3DLG - chains A and B; structure by X-ray diffraction, 2.20 A resolution.

# Chain A
Molecule: Reverse transcriptase/ribonuclease H
Organism: HIV-1 M:B_HXB2R
Notes: EC 2.7.7.49, 2.7.7.7, 3.1.26.4; fragment: gag-pol polyprotein p66 subunit
UniProtKB: P04585 (POL_HV1H2); residues 1-560 here correspond to UniProt positions 588-1147 (UniProt number = residue number + 587)
Amino-acid sequence (560 residues; numbered 1 to 560; the number before each row is that of its first residue):
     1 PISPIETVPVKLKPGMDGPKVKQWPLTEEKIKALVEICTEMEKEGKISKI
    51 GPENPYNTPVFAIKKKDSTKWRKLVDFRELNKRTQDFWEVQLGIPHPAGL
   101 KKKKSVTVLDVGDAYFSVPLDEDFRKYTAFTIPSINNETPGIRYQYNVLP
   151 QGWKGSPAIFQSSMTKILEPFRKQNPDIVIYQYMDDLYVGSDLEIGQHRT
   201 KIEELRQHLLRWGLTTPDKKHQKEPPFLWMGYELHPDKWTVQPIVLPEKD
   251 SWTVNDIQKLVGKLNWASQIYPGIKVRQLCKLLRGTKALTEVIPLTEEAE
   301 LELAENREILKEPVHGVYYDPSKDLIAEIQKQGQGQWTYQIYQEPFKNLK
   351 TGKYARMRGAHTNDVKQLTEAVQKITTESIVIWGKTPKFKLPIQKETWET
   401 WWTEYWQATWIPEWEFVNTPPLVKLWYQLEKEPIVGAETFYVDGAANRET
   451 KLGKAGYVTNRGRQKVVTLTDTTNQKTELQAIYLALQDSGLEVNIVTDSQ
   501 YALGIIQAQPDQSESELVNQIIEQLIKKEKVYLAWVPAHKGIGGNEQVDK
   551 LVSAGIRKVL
Unresolved in the structure: 65-69, 136-137, 540-560
Modified / non-standard residues: Cys280 (3-sulfinoalanine; CSD)
Residues lining bound ligands: GWE (N-{4-[amino(dihydroxy)-lambda~4~-sulfanyl]-2-methylphenyl}-2-(4-chloro-2-{[3-fluoro-5-(trifluoromethyl)phenyl]carbonyl}phenoxy)acetamide): Pro95, Leu100, Lys101, Lys102, Lys103, Lys104, Ser105, Val106, Val179, Tyr181, Tyr183, Tyr188, Val189, Gly190, Pro225, Phe227, Trp229, Leu234, His235, Pro236, Tyr318

# Chain B
Molecule: P51 RT
Organism: HIV-1 M:B_HXB2R
Notes: fragment: gag-pol polyprotein p51 subunit
UniProtKB: P04585 (POL_HV1H2); residues 1-440 here correspond to UniProt positions 588-1027 (UniProt number = residue number + 587)
Amino-acid sequence (440 residues; each row starts with the number of its first residue):
     1 PISPIETVPVKLKPGMDGPKVKQWPLTEEKIKALVEICTEMEKEGKISKI
    51 GPENPYNTPVFAIKKKDSTKWRKLVDFRELNKRTQDFWEVQLGIPHPAGL
   101 KKKKSVTVLDVGDAYFSVPLDEDFRKYTAFTIPSINNETPGIRYQYNVLP
   151 QGWKGSPAIFQSSMTKILEPFRKQNPDIVIYQYMDDLYVGSDLEIGQHRT
   201 KIEELRQHLLRWGLTTPDKKHQKEPPFLWMGYELHPDKWTVQPIVLPEKD
   251 SWTVNDIQKLVGKLNWASQIYPGIKVRQLCKLLRGTKALTEVIPLTEEAE
   301 LELAENREILKEPVHGVYYDPSKDLIAEIQKQGQGQWTYQIYQEPFKNLK
   351 TGKYARMRGAHTNDVKQLTEAVQKITTESIVIWGKTPKFKLPIQKETWET
   401 WWTEYWQATWIPEWEFVNTPPLVKLWYQLEKEPIVGAETF
Unresolved in the structure: 1-6, 65-68, 88-94, 213-232, 438-440

# How chain A and chain B interact
Pairs across the interface (109):
  Val8(A) - Glu53(B)
  Pro9(A) - Glu53(B)
  Gln85(A) - Glu53(B)  hydrogen bond (side chain-backbone)
  Asp86(A) - Pro55(B)
  Phe87(A) - Pro52(B)
  Trp88(A) - Pro52(B)  hydrogen bond (backbone-backbone)
  Trp88(A) - Asn54(B)
  Trp88(A) - Pro55(B)
  Trp88(A) - Tyr56(B)
  Trp88(A) - Asn57(B)
  Trp88(A) - Thr131(B)
  Trp88(A) - Arg143(B)
  Gln91(A) - Asn137(B)  hydrogen bond (side chain-backbone)
  Gln91(A) - Glu138(B)
  Gln91(A) - Thr139(B)  hydrogen bond (side chain-backbone)
  Gln91(A) - Pro140(B)
  Gly93(A) - Asn137(B)  hydrogen bond (backbone-side chain)
  Pro95(A) - Asn136(B)
  Pro95(A) - Asn137(B)
  His96(A) - Asn136(B)  hydrogen bond (backbone-side chain)
  Gly99(A) - Asn136(B)
  Gly99(A) - Glu138(B)
  Leu100(A) - Asn136(B)
  Lys101(A) - Glu28(B)  salt bridge
  Ala158(A) - Pro52(B)  hydrophobic
  Gln161(A) - Pro140(B)
  Ser162(A) - Pro52(B)
  Thr165(A) - Pro140(B)
  Glu169(A) - Lys49(B)  salt bridge
  Arg172(A) - Thr139(B)
  Ile180(A) - Thr139(B)
  Tyr181(A) - Glu138(B)
  Gln182(A) - Glu138(B)  hydrogen bond (backbone-backbone)
  Gln182(A) - Pro140(B)
  Lys366(A) - Gln394(B)
  Glu370(A) - Gln394(B)  hydrogen bond
  Gln373(A) - Glu396(B)
  Gln373(A) - Thr400(B)
  Thr376(A) - Thr400(B)
  Thr376(A) - Trp401(B)
  Thr377(A) - Thr400(B)
  Ile380(A) - Leu26(B)
  Ile380(A) - Thr27(B)
  Val381(A) - Pro25(B)  hydrophobic
  Val381(A) - Ile135(B)
  Val381(A) - Asn136(B)  hydrogen bond (backbone-backbone)
  Val381(A) - Asn137(B)
  Ile382(A) - Ile135(B)
  Ile382(A) - Asn136(B)
  Trp383(A) - Ile135(B)
  Gly384(A) - Thr27(B)
  Gly384(A) - Glu28(B)  hydrogen bond (backbone-backbone)
  Lys385(A) - Glu28(B)
  Glu399(A) - His361(B)  salt bridge
  Trp402(A) - Lys331(B)  hydrogen bond (backbone-side chain)
  Trp402(A) - His361(B)
  Trp402(A) - Thr362(B)
  Trp402(A) - Asp364(B)
  Thr403(A) - Gly333(B)
  Thr403(A) - Gln334(B)  hydrogen bond (backbone-backbone)
  Glu404(A) - Gln334(B)
  Tyr405(A) - Lys331(B)  hydrogen bond (backbone-side chain)
  Trp406(A) - Lys331(B)
  Trp406(A) - Val417(B)
  Trp406(A) - Asn418(B)
  Trp406(A) - Thr419(B)
  Gln407(A) - Lys331(B)  hydrogen bond (backbone-side chain)
  Gln407(A) - Asp364(B)
  Gln407(A) - Pro392(B)
  Gln407(A) - Ile393(B)
  Gln407(A) - Gln394(B)
  Ala408(A) - Asp364(B)
  Ala408(A) - Pro392(B)  hydrogen bond (backbone-backbone)
  Ala408(A) - Ile393(B)
  Thr409(A) - Asp364(B)  hydrogen bond (backbone-side chain)
  Trp410(A) - Thr362(B)  hydrogen bond (side chain-backbone)
  Trp410(A) - Asn363(B)
  Trp410(A) - Val365(B)  hydrophobic
  Trp410(A) - Trp401(B)
  Trp410(A) - Tyr405(B)
  Pro412(A) - Trp401(B)  hydrophobic
  Glu432(A) - Lys259(B)  salt bridge
  Pro433(A) - Asn255(B)
  Pro433(A) - Leu289(B)  hydrophobic
  Pro433(A) - Thr290(B)
  Val435(A) - Thr290(B)
  Thr439(A) - Lys287(B)
  Thr439(A) - Ala288(B)
  Thr439(A) - Leu289(B)  hydrogen bond (side chain-backbone)
  Tyr441(A) - Val254(B)
  Tyr441(A) - Thr286(B)
  Tyr441(A) - Lys287(B)  hydrogen bond (side chain-backbone)
  Thr459(A) - Thr286(B)
  Asn460(A) - Thr286(B)
  Asn460(A) - Ala288(B)
  Asn494(A) - Leu289(B)
  Val496(A) - Gln258(B)
  Val496(A) - Leu289(B)  hydrophobic
  Leu503(A) - Pro421(B)  hydrophobic
  Gln507(A) - Thr419(B)  hydrogen bond (side chain-backbone)
  Gln507(A) - Pro421(B)
  Tyr532(A) - Asn255(B)  hydrogen bond
  Tyr532(A) - Lys259(B)
  Tyr532(A) - Leu289(B)  hydrophobic
  Ala534(A) - Gln258(B)
  Trp535(A) - Leu422(B)  hydrophobic
  Val536(A) - Gln258(B)
  Pro537(A) - Gly262(B)
  Pro537(A) - Asn265(B)
Other interface residues (no listed pair), chain A (64 interface residues in all): Ile94, Ile159, Ile434, Val458
Other interface residues (no listed pair), chain B (58 interface residues in all): Lys20, Val21, Val261, Gly285, Trp337, Leu368, Thr397, Pro420

# Summary
Chain A and chain B form an interface of 64 and 58 residues respectively, with 21 hydrogen bonds and 4 salt
bridges. Polar contacts include Lys101(A)-Glu28(B), Glu169(A)-Lys49(B) and Glu399(A)-His361(B). Chain A binds
compound GWE.
Here chain A is Reverse transcriptase/ribonuclease H and chain B is P51 RT, both from HIV-1 M:B_HXB2R. Entry
3DLG (Crystal structure of hiv-1 reverse transcriptase in complex with GW564511) was determined by X-ray
diffraction together with 3DLE, 3DM2, 3DMJ, 3DOK and 3DOL from the same study.
